Entry 7ZMC (X-ray diffraction, 3.10 A resolution); this record covers chains A and B.

== Chain A (and B) ==
Molecule: Putative polyketide synthase
Source organism: Brevibacillus brevis NBRC 100599
Notes: chain B of this document is another copy of the same molecule, construct and numbering; everything in this record applies to it too
Reference sequence: C0ZGQ6 (C0ZGQ6_BREBN); numbering as in UniProt (aligned over 1587-2219)
Chain sequence (635 residues; numbered 1586 to 2220; the number before each row is that of its first residue):
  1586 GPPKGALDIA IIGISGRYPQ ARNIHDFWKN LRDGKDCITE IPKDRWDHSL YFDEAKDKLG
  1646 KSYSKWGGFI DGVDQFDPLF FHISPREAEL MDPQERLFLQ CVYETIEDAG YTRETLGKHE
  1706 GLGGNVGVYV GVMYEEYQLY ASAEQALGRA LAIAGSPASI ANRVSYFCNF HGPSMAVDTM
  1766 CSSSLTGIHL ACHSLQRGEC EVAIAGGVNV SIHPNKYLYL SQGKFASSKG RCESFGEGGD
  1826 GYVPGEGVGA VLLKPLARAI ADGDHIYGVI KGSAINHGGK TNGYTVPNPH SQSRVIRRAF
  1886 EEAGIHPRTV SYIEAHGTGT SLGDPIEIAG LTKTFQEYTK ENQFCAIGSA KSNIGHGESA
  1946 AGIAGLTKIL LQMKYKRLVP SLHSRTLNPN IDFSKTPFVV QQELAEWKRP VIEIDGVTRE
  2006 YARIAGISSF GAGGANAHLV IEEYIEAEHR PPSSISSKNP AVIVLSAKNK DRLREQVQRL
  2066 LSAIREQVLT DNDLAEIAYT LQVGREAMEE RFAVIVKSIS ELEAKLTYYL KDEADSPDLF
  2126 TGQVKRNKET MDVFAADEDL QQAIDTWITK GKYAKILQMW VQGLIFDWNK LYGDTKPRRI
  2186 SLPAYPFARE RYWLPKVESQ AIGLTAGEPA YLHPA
Disordered / not traced: 1586-1590, 1628-1651, 1703-1709, 1725-1740, 1798-1827, 2200-2220 (chain B: 1586-1589, 1631-1649, 1703-1709, 1725-1740, 1799-1826, 2037-2038, 2201-2220)
Differences from the reference sequence: expression tag (1586, 2220)
From the paper describing this entry:
  - catalytic residues: C1766, H1901, H1941
  - self-association interface (contacts with another copy of this molecule): N2132 to Q2167
  - specificity-determining residues: F2139

== Chain A / chain B interface ==
Residue-residue contacts (89; chain A residue first):
  V1717(A) with Y1719(B)
  M1718(A) with Y1719(B)
  S1741(A) with M1718(B); D1763(B); M1765(B)
  P1742(A) with Y1719(B), hydrophobic; D1763(B)
  A1743(A) with D1763(B), hydrogen bond (backbone-side chain); T1764(B); M1765(B), hydrophobic
  S1744(A) with M1765(B); Y1869(B), hydrogen bond
  N1747(A) with M1765(B); H1862(B); Y1869(B); G2018(B)
  R1748(A) with Y1869(B), hydrogen bond (backbone-side chain)
  S1750(A) with H1862(B); G1864(B)
  Y1751(A) with H1862(B); G1864(B); K1865(B), hydrogen bond; T1866(B); G1868(B); Y1869(B), hydrogen bond (side chain-backbone)
  N1754(A) with G1864(B); K1865(B), hydrogen bond (side chain-backbone)
  F1755(A) with H1862(B)
  H1756(A) with N1861(B); H1862(B), hydrogen bond (backbone-backbone); G1863(B), hydrogen bond (side chain-backbone); R1879(B)
  G1757(A) with N1861(B); H1862(B)
  P1758(A) with I1860(B), hydrophobic
  S1759(A) with T1764(B); H1862(B); A2020(B)
  M1760(A) with D1763(B); T1764(B); L1775(B), hydrophobic; I1860(B), hydrophobic
  A1761(A) with A1761(B); V1762(B); D1763(B), hydrogen bond (backbone-backbone)
  V1762(A) with A1761(B)
  D1763(A) with Y1719(B); S1741(B), hydrogen bond; P1742(B); A1743(B); M1760(B); A1761(B), hydrogen bond (backbone-backbone)
  T1764(A) with A1743(B); S1759(B); M1760(B)
  M1765(A) with A1743(B), hydrophobic; S1744(B)
  H1774(A) with R1782(B); E1784(B), salt bridge
  H1778(A) with R1782(B), hydrogen bond
  R1782(A) with H1778(B), hydrogen bond; R1782(B)
  E1784(A) with H1774(B), salt bridge
  N1861(A) with H1756(B); G1757(B)
  H1862(A) with N1747(B); S1750(B); Y1751(B); F1755(B); H1756(B), hydrogen bond (backbone-backbone); G1757(B), hydrogen bond (backbone-backbone); S1759(B)
  G1863(A) with H1756(B), hydrogen bond (backbone-side chain)
  G1864(A) with S1750(B); Y1751(B); N1754(B); F1755(B); H1756(B)
  K1865(A) with Y1751(B), hydrogen bond (backbone-backbone); N1754(B), hydrogen bond (backbone-side chain)
  T1866(A) with Y1751(B), hydrogen bond (backbone-side chain)
  G1868(A) with Y1751(B)
  Y1869(A) with S1744(B); N1747(B); R1748(B); Y1751(B)
  R1879(A) with H1756(B)
  G2018(A) with N1747(B)
  A2020(A) with S1759(B)
Other interface residues (no listed pair), chain A (42 interface residues in all): E1672, E1680, L1775, I1860, G2019
Other interface residues (no listed pair), chain B (44 interface residues in all): H1667, E1680, P1758, T1771, Q1781, G2019

== Overview ==
42 residues of chain A face 44 of chain B across their interface; the contacts include 19 hydrogen bonds and 2
salt bridges. Among the polar pairs are H1774(A)-E1784(B), A1743(A)-D1763(B) and S1744(A)-Y1869(B). From the
paper: catalytic residues C1766(A), H1901(A) and H1941(A); the specificity determinant F2139(A).
Both chains are Putative polyketide synthase (Brevibacillus brevis NBRC 100599). Entry 7ZMC (Ketosynthase
domain of module 4 from Brevibacillus Brevis orphan BGC11) was determined by X-ray diffraction, deposited
together with 7ZM9, 7ZMA, 7ZMD, 7ZMF and 7ZSK.
